PDB entry 8ZHE | electron microscopy, 3.16 A resolution | chains A and C of the 9 polymer chains in the assembly

== Chain A (and C) ==
Name: Spike glycoprotein, Fibritin, Expression Tag
Organism: Severe acute respiratory syndrome coronavirus 2
Notes: chain C of this document is another copy of the same molecule, construct and numbering; everything in this record applies to it too
UniProt: chimeric construct of P0DTC2, A0A346FJN8: residues 11-1208 from P0DTC2 (SPIKE_SARS2) positions 11-1208 (same numbers); residues 1211-1237 from A0A346FJN8 positions 458-484 (UniProt number = residue number - 753)
Amino-acid sequence (1278 residues; row label = number of the first residue in the row):
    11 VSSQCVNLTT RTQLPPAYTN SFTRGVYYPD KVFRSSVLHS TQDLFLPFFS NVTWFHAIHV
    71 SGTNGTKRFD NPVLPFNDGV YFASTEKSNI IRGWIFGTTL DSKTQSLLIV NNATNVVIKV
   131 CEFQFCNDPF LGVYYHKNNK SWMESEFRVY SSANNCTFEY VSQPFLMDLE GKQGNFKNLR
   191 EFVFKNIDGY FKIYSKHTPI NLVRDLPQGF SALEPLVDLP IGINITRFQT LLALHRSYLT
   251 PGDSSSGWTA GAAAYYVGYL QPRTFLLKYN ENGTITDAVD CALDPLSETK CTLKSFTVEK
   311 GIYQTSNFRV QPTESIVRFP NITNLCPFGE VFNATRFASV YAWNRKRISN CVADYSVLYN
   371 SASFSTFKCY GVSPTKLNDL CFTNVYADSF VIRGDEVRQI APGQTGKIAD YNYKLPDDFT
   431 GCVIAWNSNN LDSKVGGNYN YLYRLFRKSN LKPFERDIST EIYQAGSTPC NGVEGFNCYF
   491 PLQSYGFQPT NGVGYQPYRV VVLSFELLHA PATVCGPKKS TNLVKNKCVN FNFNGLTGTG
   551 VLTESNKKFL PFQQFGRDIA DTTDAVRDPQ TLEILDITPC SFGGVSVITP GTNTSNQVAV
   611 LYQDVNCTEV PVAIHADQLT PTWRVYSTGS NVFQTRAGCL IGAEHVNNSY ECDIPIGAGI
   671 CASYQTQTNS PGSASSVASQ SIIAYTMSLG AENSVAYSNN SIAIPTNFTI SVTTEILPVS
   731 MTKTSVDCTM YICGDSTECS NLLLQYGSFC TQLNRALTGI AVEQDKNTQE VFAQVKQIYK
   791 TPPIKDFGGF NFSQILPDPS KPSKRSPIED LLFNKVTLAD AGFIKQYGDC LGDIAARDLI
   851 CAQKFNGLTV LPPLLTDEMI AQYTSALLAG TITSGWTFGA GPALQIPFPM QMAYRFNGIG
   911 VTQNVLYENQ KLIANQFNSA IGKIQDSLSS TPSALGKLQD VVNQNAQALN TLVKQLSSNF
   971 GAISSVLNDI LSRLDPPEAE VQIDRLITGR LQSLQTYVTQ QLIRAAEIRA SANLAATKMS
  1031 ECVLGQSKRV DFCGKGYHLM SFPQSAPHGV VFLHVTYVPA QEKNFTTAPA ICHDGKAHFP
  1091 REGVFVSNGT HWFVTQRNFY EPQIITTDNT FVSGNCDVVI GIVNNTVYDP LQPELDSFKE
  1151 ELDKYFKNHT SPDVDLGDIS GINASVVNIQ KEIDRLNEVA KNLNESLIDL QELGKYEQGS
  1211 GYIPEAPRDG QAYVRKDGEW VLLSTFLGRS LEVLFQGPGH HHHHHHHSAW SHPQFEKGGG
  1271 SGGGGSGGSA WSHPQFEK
Unresolved in the structure: 11-13, 71-75, 618-640, 677-688, 828-851, 941-943, 1147-1288
Differences from the reference sequence: conflict Gly682 (Arg in P0DTC2), Ser683 (Arg in P0DTC2), Ser685 (Arg in P0DTC2), Pro817 (Phe in P0DTC2), Pro892 (Ala in P0DTC2), Pro899 (Ala in P0DTC2), Pro942 (Ala in P0DTC2); variant Pro986 (Lys in P0DTC2), Pro987 (Val in P0DTC2); linker (1209-1210)
Disulfide bonds: Cys15-Cys136, Cys131-Cys166, Cys291-Cys301, Cys336-Cys361, Cys379-Cys432, Cys391-Cys525, Cys480-Cys488, Cys538-Cys590, Cys617-Cys649, Cys662-Cys671, Cys738-Cys760, Cys743-Cys749, Cys1032-Cys1043, Cys1082-Cys1126
Covalently attached groups: N-acetylglucosamine (NAG) linked to Asn61, Asn122, Asn165, Asn234, Asn282, Asn331, Asn343, Asn616, Asn657, Asn709, Asn717, Asn801, Asn1074, Asn1098, Asn1134
UniProt features mapped onto this chain:
  - region: Asn280 to Cys301 (Putative superantigen), Arg403 to Asp405 (Integrin-binding motif), Asn448 to Phe456 (Immunodominant HLA epitope recognized by the CD8+), Pro681, Ala684 (Putative superantigen), Ser816 to Tyr837 (Fusion peptide 1), Lys835 to Phe855 (Fusion peptide 2), Asp1163 to Glu1202 (Heptad repeat 2)
  - site: Arg815, Ser816 (Cleavage)
  - glycosylation: Asn17 (N-linked (GlcNAc...) (complex) asparagine), Asn61 (N-linked (GlcNAc...) (hybrid) asparagine), Asn74 (N-linked (GlcNAc...) (complex) asparagine), Asn122 (N-linked (GlcNAc...) (hybrid) asparagine), Asn149 (N-linked (GlcNAc...) (complex) asparagine), Asn165 (N-linked (GlcNAc...) (complex) asparagine), Asn234 (N-linked (GlcNAc...) (high mannose) asparagine), Asn282 (N-linked (GlcNAc...) (complex) asparagine), Thr323 (O-linked (GalNAc) threonine), Ser325 (O-linked (HexNAc...) serine), Asn331 (N-linked (GlcNAc...) (complex) asparagine), Asn343 (N-linked (GlcNAc...) (complex) asparagine), Asn603 (N-linked (GlcNAc...) (hybrid) asparagine), Asn616 (N-linked (GlcNAc...) (complex) asparagine), Asn657 (N-linked (GlcNAc...) (complex) asparagine), Thr676 (O-linked (GlcNAc...) threonine), Thr678 (O-linked (GlcNAc...) threonine), Asn709 (N-linked (GlcNAc...) (high mannose) asparagine), Asn717 (N-linked (GlcNAc...) (hybrid) asparagine), Asn801 (N-linked (GlcNAc...) (hybrid) asparagine) and 6 more in UniProt
What the authors report for this chain:
  - post-translational modification sites: Asn343
  - mutagenesis - S371L, S373P, S375F: decreased binding to R1-26
  - mutagenesis - S371L/S375F, S371L/S373P, S373P/S375F: abolished binding to R1-26

== Chain A / chain C interface ==
Contacting residue pairs - 126 pairs, chain A then chain C:
  Tyr38(A) - Phe562(C)  hydrophobic
  Asp40(A) - Phe562(C)
  Lys41(A) - Phe562(C)  hydrogen bond (side chain-backbone)
  Lys41(A) - Gln563(C)
  Lys41(A) - Gln564(C)  hydrogen bond (backbone-backbone)
  Val42(A) - Gln563(C)  hydrogen bond (backbone-side chain)
  Val42(A) - Phe565(C)  hydrophobic
  Phe43(A) - Phe559(C)  hydrophobic
  Phe43(A) - Gln563(C)
  Phe43(A) - Phe565(C)  hydrogen bond (backbone-backbone)
  Phe43(A) - Gly566(C)
  Phe43(A) - Arg567(C)  hydrogen bond (backbone-backbone)
  Val47(A) - Ile569(C)  hydrophobic
  Thr167(A) - Arg357(C)
  Phe168(A) - Asn360(C)
  Tyr200(A) - Pro521(C)
  Pro225(A) - Phe562(C)
  Gly283(A) - Leu560(C)
  Thr284(A) - Leu560(C)
  Asp737(A) - Asn317(C)
  Thr739(A) - Arg319(C)
  Met740(A) - Arg319(C)
  Gln755(A) - Ser968(C)  hydrogen bond (backbone-side chain)
  Gln755(A) - Asn969(C)  hydrogen bond (side chain-backbone)
  Tyr756(A) - Phe970(C)
  Tyr756(A) - Gly971(C)
  Ser758(A) - Gln965(C)  hydrogen bond
  Phe759(A) - Gln965(C)
  Phe759(A) - Ser1003(C)
  Gln762(A) - Thr961(C)
  Gln762(A) - Thr1006(C)
  Arg765(A) - Gln957(C)  hydrogen bond
  Lys786(A) - Leu699(C)
  Lys786(A) - Gly700(C)
  Lys786(A) - Ala701(C)  hydrogen bond (backbone-backbone)
  Gln787(A) - Ala701(C)
  Gln787(A) - Asn703(C)
  Ile788(A) - Leu699(C)  hydrophobic
  Ile788(A) - Ala701(C)  hydrogen bond (backbone-backbone)
  Ile788(A) - Glu702(C)
  Ile788(A) - Asn703(C)  hydrogen bond (backbone-backbone)
  Tyr789(A) - Asn703(C)
  Lys790(A) - Glu702(C)
  Lys790(A) - Asn703(C)
  Lys790(A) - Val705(C)
  Pro792(A) - Tyr707(C)  hydrophobic
  Asp796(A) - Tyr707(C)
  Asp796(A) - Asn709(C)  hydrogen bond
  Phe797(A) - Tyr707(C)  hydrophobic
  Lys854(A) - Phe592(C)
  Phe855(A) - Pro589(C)
  Gly857(A) - Phe592(C)
  Leu861(A) - Gln613(C)
  Pro862(A) - Ala647(C)  hydrophobic
  Pro863(A) - Gly667(C)
  Pro863(A) - Ala668(C)  hydrogen bond (backbone-backbone)
  Leu864(A) - Pro665(C)  hydrophobic
  Leu864(A) - Ala668(C)
  Leu864(A) - Gly669(C)  hydrogen bond (backbone-backbone)
  Leu864(A) - Met697(C)  hydrophobic
  Leu865(A) - Met697(C)  hydrophobic
  Thr866(A) - Ala668(C)
  Thr866(A) - Gly669(C)
  Met869(A) - Met697(C)
  Met869(A) - Leu699(C)
  Gln872(A) - Leu699(C)
  Tyr873(A) - Leu699(C)  hydrogen bond (side chain-backbone)
  Thr883(A) - Val705(C)
  Trp886(A) - Tyr1047(C)  hydrogen bond
  Thr887(A) - Tyr1047(C)
  Gly889(A) - Asp1041(C)
  Gly889(A) - Lys1045(C)
  Ala890(A) - Gly1046(C)
  Ala890(A) - Tyr1047(C)  hydrophobic
  Gly891(A) - Val1068(C)
  Pro892(A) - Val1068(C)
  Pro892(A) - Pro1069(C)
  Leu894(A) - Val705(C)
  Leu894(A) - Ala713(C)
  Leu894(A) - Pro715(C)
  Leu894(A) - Glu1072(C)
  Gln895(A) - Ala706(C)  hydrogen bond (side chain-backbone)
  Gln895(A) - Ser711(C)  hydrogen bond
  Gln895(A) - Ile712(C)
  Gln895(A) - Ala713(C)  hydrogen bond (backbone-backbone)
  Ile896(A) - Tyr707(C)
  Ile896(A) - Ile712(C)  hydrophobic
  Pro897(A) - Tyr707(C)  hydrophobic
  Pro897(A) - Ser708(C)
  Pro897(A) - Asn709(C)
  Pro897(A) - Ser711(C)
  Phe898(A) - Tyr707(C)  hydrogen bond (backbone-side chain)
  Met900(A) - Thr1077(C)
  Met900(A) - Pro1079(C)  hydrophobic
  Tyr904(A) - Val1094(C)
  Tyr904(A) - Arg1107(C)
  Asn907(A) - Arg1107(C)
  Thr912(A) - Phe1121(C)
  Gln913(A) - Phe1089(C)
  Gln913(A) - Pro1090(C)  hydrogen bond (side chain-backbone)
  Gln913(A) - Phe1121(C)
  Asn914(A) - Phe1089(C)
  Asn914(A) - Phe1121(C)
  Asn914(A) - Ser1123(C)
  Tyr917(A) - Pro1079(C)
  Tyr917(A) - Phe1089(C)  hydrophobic
  Tyr917(A) - Val1128(C)
  Glu918(A) - Ser1123(C)
  Val963(A) - Ala570(C)  hydrophobic
  Asp994(A) - Arg995(C)  salt bridge
  Gln1002(A) - Gln1002(C)
  Gln1005(A) - Gln1002(C)
  Gln1005(A) - Thr1006(C)  hydrogen bond
  Leu1012(A) - Gln1010(C)
  Leu1012(A) - Ile1013(C)  hydrophobic
  Arg1019(A) - Glu1017(C)
  Ser1030(A) - Val1040(C)
  Ser1030(A) - Asp1041(C)
  Glu1031(A) - Arg1039(C)  salt bridge
  Glu1031(A) - Val1040(C)
  Leu1034(A) - Val1040(C)
  Leu1034(A) - Asp1041(C)
  Gly1035(A) - Val1040(C)
  Arg1039(A) - Arg1039(C)
  Glu1111(A) - Ser1123(C)
  Leu1141(A) - Leu1141(C)  hydrophobic
Interface residues without a listed pair, chain A (87 interface residues in all): Arg44, Ser46, Cys166, Asn282, Asp745, Ala766, Gln784, Val785, Thr859, Gln920, Lys964, Thr998, Glu1144
Interface residues without a listed pair, chain C (87 interface residues in all): Gln321, Lys558, Asp568, Asp571, Asp614, Ile666, Ile670, Cys671, Asn710, Ile714, Gly999, Tyr1067, Ala1078, Gly1124, Val1129, Ile1130

== In short ==
The chain A/chain C interface involves 87 residues from each chain, with 23 hydrogen bonds and 2 salt bridges.
Polar contacts include Asp994(A)-Arg995(C), Glu1031(A)-Arg1039(C) and Lys41(A)-Phe562(C). From the paper:
S371L, S373P and S375F of chain A reduce binding to R1-26; a modification site at Asn343(A); 6 substitutions
were tested in all.
Chain A and chain C are both Spike glycoprotein, Fibritin, Expression Tag (Severe acute respiratory syndrome
coronavirus 2); the structure, SARS-CoV-2 spike trimer (6P) in complex with three R1-26 Fabs, was determined
by electron microscopy together with 8ZHD and 8ZHF from the same study.
